Entry 2J9Y (X-ray diffraction, 1.80 A resolution); this record covers chains A and B.

# Chain A
Name: Tryptophan synthase alpha chain
Source organism: Salmonella typhimurium
Notes: EC 4.2.1.20
UniProtKB: P00929 (TRPA_SALTY); numbering as in UniProt (aligned over 1-268)
Sequence (268 residues; numbered 1 to 268; the number before each row is that of its first residue):
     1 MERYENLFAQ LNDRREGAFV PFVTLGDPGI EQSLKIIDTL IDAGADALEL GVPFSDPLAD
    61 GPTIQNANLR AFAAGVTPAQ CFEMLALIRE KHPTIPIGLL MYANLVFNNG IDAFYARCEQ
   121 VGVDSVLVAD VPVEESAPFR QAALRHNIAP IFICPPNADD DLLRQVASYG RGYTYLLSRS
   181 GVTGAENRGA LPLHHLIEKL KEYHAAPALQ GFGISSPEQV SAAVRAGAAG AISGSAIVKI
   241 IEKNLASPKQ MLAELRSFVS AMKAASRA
Disordered / not traced: 1, 179-193
Swiss-Prot annotation at these positions:
  - active site (Proton acceptor): Glu-49, Asp-60

# Chain B
Name: Tryptophan synthase beta chain
Source organism: Salmonella typhimurium
Notes: EC 4.2.1.20
UniProtKB: P0A2K1 (TRPB_SALTY); numbering as in UniProt (aligned over 1-397)
Sequence (397 residues; numbered 1 to 397; the number before each row is that of its first residue):
     1 MTTLLNPYFG EFGGMYVPQI LMPALNQLEE AFVSAQKDPE FQAQFADLLK NYAGRPTALT
    61 KCQNITAGTR TTLYLKREDL LHGGAHKTNQ VLGQALLAKR MGKSEIIAET GAGNHGVASA
   121 LASALLGLKC RIYMGAKDVE RQSPNVFRMR LMGAEVIPVH SGSATLKDAC NEALRDWSGS
   181 YETAHYMLGT AAGPHPYPTI VREFQRMIGE ETKAQILDKE GRLPDAVIAC VGGGSNAIGM
   241 FADFINDTSV GLIGVEPGGH GIETGEHGAP LKHGRVGIYF GMKAPMMQTA DGQIEESYSI
   301 SAGLDFPSVG PQHAYLNSIG RADYVSITDD EALEAFKTLC RHEGIIPALE SSHALAHALK
   361 MMREQPEKEQ LLVVNLSGRG DKDIFTVHDI LKARGEI
Disordered / not traced: 1, 396-397
Construct notes: engineered mutation Asn-114 (Gln in P0A2K1)
Ion coordination: Na+: Gly-232, Ser-308
Ligand contacts: FOO ((3E)-4-{3-hydroxy-2-methyl-5-[(phosphonooxy)methyl]pyridin-4-yl}-2-iminobut-3-enoic acid): Ala-85, His-86, Lys-87, Glu-109, Thr-110, Gly-111, Ala-112, Gly-113, Asn-114, His-115, Leu-166, Thr-190, Cys-230, Val-231, Gly-232, Gly-233, Gly-234, Ser-235, Asn-236, Gly-303, Leu-304, Ala-348, Glu-350, Ser-351, Ser-377, Gly-378
Swiss-Prot annotation at these positions:
  - modified residue: Lys-87 (N6-(pyridoxal phosphate)lysine)

# Chain A / chain B interface
Contacting residue pairs - 56 pairs, chain A then chain B:
  Pro-53(A) with Gln-293(B), hydrogen bond (backbone-side chain)
  Phe-54(A) with Gly-292(B); Gln-293(B)
  Ser-55(A) with Gln-293(B), hydrogen bond (backbone-side chain); Ile-294(B), hydrogen bond (side chain-backbone)
  Asp-56(A) with Lys-167(B), salt bridge; Asn-171(B), hydrogen bond; Tyr-279(B); Ile-294(B)
  Pro-57(A) with Arg-175(B), hydrogen bond (backbone-side chain)
  Leu-58(A) with Asn-171(B); Leu-174(B), hydrophobic; Arg-175(B); Tyr-279(B), hydrophobic; Phe-280(B)
  Asp-60(A) with Arg-175(B), hydrogen bond (backbone-side chain)
  Gln-65(A) with Arg-175(B)
  Thr-77(A) with Asp-291(B)
  Pro-78(A) with Asp-291(B); Gln-293(B)
  Ala-103(A) with Ile-278(B), hydrophobic
  Asn-104(A) with Gly-277(B); Ile-278(B), hydrogen bond (side chain-backbone); Gln-288(B), hydrogen bond; Gly-292(B), hydrogen bond (side chain-backbone)
  Leu-105(A) with Gly-292(B)
  Phe-107(A) with Val-276(B); Gly-277(B); Ile-278(B), hydrophobic; Lys-283(B)
  Asn-108(A) with Arg-275(B), hydrogen bond; Gln-288(B); Ala-290(B), hydrogen bond (side chain-backbone); Asp-291(B), hydrogen bond (side chain-backbone); Gly-292(B)
  Ala-129(A) with Pro-18(B)
  Asp-130(A) with Tyr-16(B); Val-17(B), hydrogen bond (backbone-backbone)
  Pro-132(A) with Met-15(B); Val-17(B); Gln-19(B); Met-22(B), hydrophobic
  Val-133(A) with Gln-19(B), hydrogen bond (backbone-side chain)
  Glu-134(A) with Gln-19(B), hydrogen bond; Met-22(B)
  Glu-135(A) with Tyr-8(B), hydrogen bond; Gly-14(B); Met-15(B), hydrogen bond (side chain-backbone); Tyr-16(B)
  Ile-153(A) with Gln-19(B)
  Pro-155(A) with Gln-19(B); Ile-20(B), hydrophobic
  Asn-157(A) with Ile-20(B), hydrogen bond (side chain-backbone); Pro-23(B); Tyr-181(B)
  Leu-162(A) with Gln-19(B)
Other interface residues (no listed pair), chain A (30 interface residues in all): Ala-59, Phe-72, Asn-109, Val-131, Phe-139
Other interface residues (no listed pair), chain B (33 interface residues in all): Thr-2, Glu-11, Ser-161, Glu-172, Thr-289

# Overview
Chain A and chain B form an interface of 30 and 33 residues respectively; the contacts include 18 hydrogen
bonds and 1 salt bridge. Polar contacts include Asp-56(A)/Lys-167(B), Pro-53(A)/Gln-293(B) and
Ser-55(A)/Gln-293(B). Bound to chain B: compound FOO.
Chain A is Tryptophan synthase alpha chain and chain B is Tryptophan synthase beta chain, both from Salmonella
typhimurium; the structure, Tryptophan Synthase Q114N mutant in complex with Compound II, was determined by
X-ray diffraction (same publication as 2J9Z).
